PDB entry 5LQP | electron microscopy, 6.00 A resolution (low resolution: residue-level contacts below are approximate; hydrogen-bond / salt-bridge calls are withheld) | chains AC and DI of the 180 polymer chains in the assembly

Chain AC (and DI):
Name: Coat protein
Organism: Acinetobacter phage AP205
Notes: chain DI of this document is another copy of the same molecule, construct and numbering; everything in this record applies to it too
Reference sequence: Q9AZ42 (Q9AZ42_9VIRU); residues 1-129 here correspond to UniProt positions 2-130 (UniProt number = residue number + 1)
Chain sequence (129 residues; row label = number of the first residue in the row):
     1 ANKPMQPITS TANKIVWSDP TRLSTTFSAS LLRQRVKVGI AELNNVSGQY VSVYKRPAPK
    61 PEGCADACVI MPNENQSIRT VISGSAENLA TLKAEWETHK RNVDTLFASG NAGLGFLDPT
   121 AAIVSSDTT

Interface between chain AC and chain DI:
Cross-chain cystine bridges: Cys-68(AC)/Cys-64(DI)
Contacting residue pairs (8; chain AC residue first):
  Gln-6(AC) / Phe-116(DI)
  Ile-8(AC) / Phe-116(DI)
  Arg-22(AC) / Glu-62(DI)
  Ala-67(AC) / Ala-65(DI)
  Cys-68(AC) / Gly-63(DI)
  Cys-68(AC) / Cys-64(DI)  disulfide
  Cys-68(AC) / Ala-65(DI)
  Cys-68(AC) / Asp-66(DI)
Other interface residues (no listed pair), chain AC (8 interface residues in all): Pro-7, Pro-20, Ile-70
Other interface residues (no listed pair), chain DI (7 interface residues in all): Pro-61

Overview:
Chain AC and chain DI form an interface of 8 and 7 residues respectively; the contacts include 1 disulfide
bond.
Both chains are Coat protein (Acinetobacter phage AP205). Entry 5LQP (Cryo-EM reconstruction of bacteriophage
AP205 virus-like particles) was determined by electron microscopy (same publication as 5FS4).
